Entry 8OH9 (electron microscopy, 3.20 A resolution); this record covers chains G and H of the 12 polymer chains in the assembly.

Chain G:
Protein: NAD-dependent formate dehydrogenase gamma subunit
Organism: Sporomusa ovata DSM 2662
UniProt: A0A0U1KYW8 (A0A0U1KYW8_9FIRM); residues 1-178 here = UniProt positions 1-178
Sequence (178 residues; row label = number of the first residue in the row):
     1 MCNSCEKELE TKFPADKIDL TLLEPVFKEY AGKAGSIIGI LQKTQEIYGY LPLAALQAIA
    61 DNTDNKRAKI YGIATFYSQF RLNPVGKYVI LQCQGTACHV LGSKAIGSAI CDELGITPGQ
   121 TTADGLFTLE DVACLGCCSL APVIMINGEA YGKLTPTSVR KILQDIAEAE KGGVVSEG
Disordered / not traced: 1-17, 168-178
Bound ions: 2Fe-2S cluster Fe: Cys93, Cys98, Cys134, Cys138
Residues lining bound ligands: 2Fe-2S cluster (FES): Cys93, Gly95, Thr96, Cys98, Cys134, Leu135, Gly136, Cys137, Cys138, Val143

Chain H:
Protein: NAD-reducing hydrogenase subunit HoxF
Organism: Sporomusa ovata DSM 2662
UniProt: A0A0U1KYM9 (A0A0U1KYM9_9FIRM); numbering as in UniProt (aligned over 1-584)
Sequence (584 residues; row label = number of the first residue in the row):
     1 MKVRVGLGSC GIAAGGRKVM DRLAQEIKNH GKEIELLPTG CIGMCFYEPI VDVFDGDKVY
    61 SYANVTADMA TEIFNSHIIG GQPLTQYIVS TTEKPYTILA KQVRIALRNC GVIDPENVDE
   121 YKANDGYKAL SKALKEMTPE EVIEEIKVAG LRGRGGAGFP TWFKWNAARQ SKGEIKYVVC
   181 NADEGDPGAF MDRSVLEGDP HALLEGMAIC GYAIGANEGH IYCRAEYPLA IKRLEIAIAD
   241 AKQRNLLGKN IMGTNFSFDM KIKKGAGAFV CGEETALIAS LEGERGMPRL KPPFPAQSGF
   301 WGKPTNINNV ETFANVPWIM YNGGSAYAAY GTEKSKGTKV FALAGKIKNG GLVEVPMGMS
   361 LREVIYDIGG GILNDREFKA VQMGGPSGGC IPKQLLDTPV DYDSINKTGA IMGSGGMIVM
   421 DETTCMVDMA RFFLDFTVKE SCGKCIYCRI GTKRMLEILE RITTGEGREG DIEELEELSI
   481 SIKDGSLCGL GQTAPNPVLT TIRYFRDEYE AHIRDKKCPA KSCKPLLTYT INQDNCKGCT
   541 LCAQKCPVQA ITGEKKKPHV IDQALCTKCG NCASVCRLDA VCIE
Bound ions: 2Fe-2S cluster Fe: Cys10, Cys41, Cys45; 4Fe-4S cluster Fe site 1: Cys442, Cys445, Cys448, Cys488; Zn2+: His512, Cys518, Cys523; 4Fe-4S cluster Fe site 2: Cys539, Cys542, Cys576; 4Fe-4S cluster Fe site 3: Cys546, Cys566, Cys569, Cys572
Residues lining bound ligands:
  - 2Fe-2S cluster (FES): Gly8, Ser9, Cys10, Gly11, Cys41, Cys45, Glu48, Ser194
  - 4Fe-4S cluster (SF4), molecule 1: Val270, Pro288, Ser441, Cys442, Gly443, Lys444, Cys445, Cys448, Arg449, Ser486, Leu487, Cys488, Leu490, Gly491
  - 4Fe-4S cluster (SF4), molecule 2: Tyr529, Cys546, Val548, Ala550, Ile551, Cys566, Thr567, Lys568, Cys569, Gly570, Asn571, Cys572
  - 4Fe-4S cluster (SF4), molecule 3: Ile531, Cys536, Cys539, Thr540, Leu541, Cys542, His559, Val575, Cys576, Arg577, Leu578, Val581

Interface between chain G and chain H:
Residue-residue contacts (58; chain G residue first):
  Ala34(G) with Trp301(H), hydrophobic
  Gly35(G) with Lys263(H), hydrogen bond (backbone-side chain); Glu282(H); Gly283(H)
  Ile37(G) with Gly283(H)
  Ile38(G) with Gly283(H)
  Gln42(G) with Ala225(H); Lys264(H)
  Lys69(G) with Glu284(H)
  Gly72(G) with Arg285(H), hydrogen bond (backbone-side chain)
  Ile73(G) with Gly283(H); Glu284(H)
  Phe76(G) with Arg285(H); Gly286(H); Cys442(H), hydrophobic
  Tyr77(G) with Ala266(H); Ser280(H), hydrogen bond; Glu284(H), hydrogen bond (side chain-backbone); Arg285(H); Gly286(H), hydrogen bond (side chain-backbone)
  Ser78(G) with Ala266(H), hydrogen bond (side chain-backbone); Gly267(H), hydrogen bond (side chain-backbone); Ala268(H)
  Gln79(G) with Ala266(H)
  Gln94(G) with Phe432(H)
  Gly95(G) with Pro187(H); Phe432(H)
  Thr96(G) with Pro187(H); Gly188(H); Ile418(H); Phe432(H); Phe433(H)
  Ala97(G) with Ala344(H), hydrophobic; Ile418(H), hydrophobic
  His99(G) with Asp428(H), salt bridge; Met429(H), hydrogen bond; Phe432(H)
  Val100(G) with Lys346(H); Met420(H), hydrophobic; Met429(H), hydrophobic
  Leu101(G) with Lys346(H)
  Asp131(G) with Lys439(H), salt bridge
  Ala133(G) with Pro187(H)
  Cys134(G) with Pro187(H), hydrophobic; Gly188(H), hydrogen bond (side chain-backbone)
  Leu135(G) with Arg193(H), hydrogen bond (backbone-side chain)
  Gly136(G) with Phe190(H); Arg193(H), hydrogen bond (backbone-side chain)
  Cys137(G) with Cys10(H), hydrophobic; Ala13(H), hydrophobic; Arg193(H)
  Cys138(G) with Gly188(H); Phe190(H), hydrophobic; Ala344(H), hydrophobic
  Ser139(G) with Cys45(H), hydrogen bond
  Ala150(G) with Ala13(H)
  Gly152(G) with Ala13(H)
  Lys153(G) with Phe46(H)
Interface residues without a listed pair, chain G (35 interface residues in all): Thr75, Lys104, Leu140, Gly148, Tyr151
Interface residues without a listed pair, chain H (39 interface residues in all): Ser9, Ile12, Ala14, Arg224, Val270, Cys271, Leu281, Gly345

In short:
35 residues of chain G face 39 of chain H across their interface; the contacts include 12 hydrogen bonds and 2
salt bridges. Polar contacts include His99(G)-Asp428(H), Asp131(G)-Lys439(H) and Gly35(G)-Lys263(H). Chain G
binds 2Fe-2S cluster.
Here chain G is NAD-dependent formate dehydrogenase gamma subunit and chain H is NAD-reducing hydrogenase
subunit HoxF, both from Sporomusa ovata DSM 2662. Entry 8OH9 (Cryo-EM structure of the electron bifurcating
transhydrogenase StnABC complex from Sporomusa Ovata (state 1)) was determined by electron microscopy,
deposited together with 8OH5.
